Entry 1KSU (X-ray diffraction, 2.00 A resolution); this record covers chain A.

Chain A:
Name: flavocytochrome c
Source organism: Shewanella frigidimarina
Notes: EC 1.3.99.1
Reference sequence: Q02469 (FRDA_SHEFR); residues 1-571 here correspond to UniProt positions 26-596 (UniProt number = residue number + 25)
Chain sequence (571 residues; each row starts with the number of its first residue):
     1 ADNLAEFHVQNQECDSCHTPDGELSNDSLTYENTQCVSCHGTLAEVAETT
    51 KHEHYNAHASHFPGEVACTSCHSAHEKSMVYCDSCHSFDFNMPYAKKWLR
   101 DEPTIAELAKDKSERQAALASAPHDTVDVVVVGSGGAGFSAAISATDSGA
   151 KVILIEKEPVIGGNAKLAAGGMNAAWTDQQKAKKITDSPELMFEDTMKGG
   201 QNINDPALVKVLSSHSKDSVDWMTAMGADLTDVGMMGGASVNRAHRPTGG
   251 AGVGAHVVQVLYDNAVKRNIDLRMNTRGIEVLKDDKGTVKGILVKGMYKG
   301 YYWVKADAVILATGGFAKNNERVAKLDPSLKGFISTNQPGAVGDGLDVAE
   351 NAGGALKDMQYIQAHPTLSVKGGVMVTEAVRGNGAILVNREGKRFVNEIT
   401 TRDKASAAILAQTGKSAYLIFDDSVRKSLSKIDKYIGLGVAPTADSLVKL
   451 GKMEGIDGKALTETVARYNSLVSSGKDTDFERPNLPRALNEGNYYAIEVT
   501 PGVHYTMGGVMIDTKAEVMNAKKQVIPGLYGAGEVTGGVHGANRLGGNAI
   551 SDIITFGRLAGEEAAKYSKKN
Not modelled in the structure: 569-571
Differences from the reference sequence: engineered mutation Tyr505 (His530 in Q02469)
Bound ions: heme Fe (4 sites), coordinated by His8, His18, His40, His58, His61, His72, His75, His86; Na+: Thr506, Gly508, Glu534, Thr536
Small-molecule neighbours:
  - FAD (flavin-adenine dinucleotide): Val132, Gly133, Ser134, Gly135, Gly136, Ala137, Gly138, Ile155, Glu156, Lys157, Glu158, Gly162, Gly163, Asn164, Ala165, Leu167, Ala168, Ala169, Gly170, Gly171, Val253, Thr276, Arg277, Gly278, Ala312, Thr313, Gly314, Thr336, Asn337, Gln338, Asp344, Gly345, Met375, His504, Tyr505, Ala532, Gly533, Glu534, Arg544, Gly546, Gly547, Asn548, Ala549, Ile550, Ile553
  - fumaric acid (FUM): Ala169, Gly170, Met236, His365, Met375, Val376, Thr377, Glu378, Arg402, His504, Arg544, Leu545, Gly546, Gly547
  - heme (HEM), molecule 1: Leu4, Phe7, His8, Gln12, Ser16, Cys17, Gln35, Cys36, Cys39, His40, Cys68, Thr69, His72, Pro93, Tyr94
  - heme (HEM), molecule 2: Ala5, His8, Val9, Cys14, Ser16, Cys17, His18, Leu24, Leu29, Glu32, Thr69, Ser73, Ala74, His75, Glu76, Tyr298
  - heme (HEM), molecule 3: Cys36, Val37, His40, Gly41, Thr42, Leu43, Val46, Thr49, Thr50, His52, Ala57, His58, Val66, Ala67, Cys68, Ser70, Cys71, His72, Val80, Cys82, Asp89, Phe90, Asn91, Met92, Pro93
  - heme (HEM), molecule 4: His54, Tyr55, Asn56, Ala57, Ser60, His61, Phe62, Tyr81, Cys82, Ser84, Cys85, His86, Phe88, Leu167, Asn337, Gln338, Val374, Met375, Lys431, Lys434, Tyr435, Leu438

Overview:
Chain A binds 4 copies of heme, flavin-adenine dinucleotide and fumaric acid. The heme Fe site is built by
His8 and His40.
Chain A is flavocytochrome c (Shewanella frigidimarina); the structure, Crystal Structure of His505Tyr Mutant
Flavocytochrome c3 from Shewanella frigidimarina, was determined by X-ray diffraction (same publication as
1KSS).
